PDB entry 5DDW | X-ray diffraction, 2.30 A resolution | chains A and B

# Chain A (and B)
Molecule: CrmG
Organism: Actinoalloteichus sp. WH1-2216-6
Notes: chain B of this document is another copy of the same molecule, construct and numbering; everything in this record applies to it too
Reference sequence: H8Y6N2 (H8Y6N2_9PSEU); residues 1-523 here = UniProt positions 1-523
Amino-acid sequence (523 residues; numbered 1 to 523; the number before each row is that of its first residue):
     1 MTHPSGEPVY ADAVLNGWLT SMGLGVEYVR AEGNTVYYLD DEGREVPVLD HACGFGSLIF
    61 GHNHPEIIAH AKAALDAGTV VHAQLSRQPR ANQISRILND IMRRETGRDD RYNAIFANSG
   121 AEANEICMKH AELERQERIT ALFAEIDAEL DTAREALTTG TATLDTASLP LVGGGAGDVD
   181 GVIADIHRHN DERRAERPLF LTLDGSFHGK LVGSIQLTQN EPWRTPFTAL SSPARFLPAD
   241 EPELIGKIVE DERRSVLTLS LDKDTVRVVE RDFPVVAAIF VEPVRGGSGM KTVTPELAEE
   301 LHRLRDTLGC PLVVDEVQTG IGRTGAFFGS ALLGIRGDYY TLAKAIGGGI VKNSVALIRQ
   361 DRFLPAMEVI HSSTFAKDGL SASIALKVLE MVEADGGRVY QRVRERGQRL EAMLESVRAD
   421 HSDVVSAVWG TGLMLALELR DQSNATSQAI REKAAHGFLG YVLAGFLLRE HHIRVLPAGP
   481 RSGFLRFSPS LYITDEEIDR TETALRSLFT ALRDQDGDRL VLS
Unresolved in the structure: 1-5, 173-177, 523 (chain B: 1-5, 172-177, 523)
Ligand contacts:
  - 5B6 ([5-hydroxy-4-({(E)-[(4-hydroxy-2,2'-bipyridin-6-yl)methylidene]amino}methyl)-6-methylpyridin-3-yl]methyl dihydrogen phosphate), molecule 1: Phe55, Ser119, Gly120, Ala121, Asn124, Phe207, His208, Gly209, Lys210, Trp223, Glu282, Asp315, Val317, Gln318, Lys344, Tyr461, Ala478, Arg486
  - 5B6, molecule 2: Leu85, Ser372, Ser373, Thr374, Phe375

# Interface between chain A and chain B
Residue-residue contacts (203; chain A residue first):
  Pro8(A) - Arg111(B)
  Val9(A) - Asn92(B)
  Val9(A) - Arg111(B)
  Val9(A) - Gln360(B)  hydrogen bond (backbone-side chain)
  Tyr10(A) - Asn92(B)  hydrogen bond (backbone-side chain)
  Tyr10(A) - Ser95(B)  hydrogen bond (backbone-side chain)
  Tyr10(A) - Arg96(B)
  Tyr10(A) - Asn99(B)
  Tyr10(A) - Arg111(B)
  Tyr10(A) - Tyr112(B)
  Tyr10(A) - Asn113(B)
  Tyr10(A) - Ala114(B)  hydrogen bond (backbone-backbone)
  Ala11(A) - Asn92(B)  hydrogen bond (backbone-side chain)
  Ala11(A) - Asn113(B)
  Ala11(A) - Ala114(B)
  Asp12(A) - Ala91(B)
  Asp12(A) - Asn113(B)
  Asp12(A) - Glu368(B)
  Asp12(A) - Lys377(B)  salt bridge
  Ala13(A) - Glu368(B)  hydrogen bond (backbone-side chain)
  Val14(A) - Pro365(B)  hydrophobic
  Val14(A) - Glu368(B)  hydrogen bond (backbone-side chain)
  Leu15(A) - Glu368(B)  hydrogen bond (backbone-side chain)
  Leu15(A) - Lys377(B)
  Asn16(A) - Arg87(B)
  Leu19(A) - Leu85(B)
  Leu19(A) - Ser86(B)
  Thr20(A) - Arg87(B)  hydrogen bond
  Gly25(A) - Arg87(B)  hydrogen bond (backbone-side chain)
  Val26(A) - Ser86(B)
  Val26(A) - Arg87(B)  hydrogen bond (backbone-backbone)
  Glu27(A) - Arg87(B)
  Glu27(A) - Pro89(B)
  Tyr28(A) - Val80(B)
  Tyr28(A) - Ser86(B)
  Val29(A) - Val80(B)
  Arg30(A) - Ala77(B)
  Arg30(A) - Gly78(B)
  Arg30(A) - Val80(B)
  Ala31(A) - Gly78(B)  hydrogen bond (backbone-backbone)
  Ala31(A) - Val80(B)
  Gly54(A) - His82(B)
  Gly54(A) - Gln84(B)
  Gly54(A) - Thr374(B)
  Phe55(A) - Gln84(B)
  Ser57(A) - His82(B)
  Ser57(A) - Thr374(B)
  Leu58(A) - His82(B)
  His62(A) - His82(B)
  Asn63(A) - Gly78(B)  hydrogen bond (side chain-backbone)
  Asn63(A) - Thr79(B)  hydrogen bond (side chain-backbone)
  Ile68(A) - Leu75(B)  hydrophobic
  Ala71(A) - Leu75(B)  hydrophobic
  Lys72(A) - Lys72(B)
  Lys72(A) - Asp76(B)  salt bridge
  Leu75(A) - Ile68(B)  hydrophobic
  Asp76(A) - Lys72(B)  salt bridge
  Ala77(A) - Arg30(B)
  Gly78(A) - Arg30(B)
  Gly78(A) - Ala31(B)  hydrogen bond (backbone-backbone)
  Gly78(A) - Asn63(B)
  Thr79(A) - Asn63(B)  hydrogen bond (backbone-side chain)
  Val80(A) - Tyr28(B)
  Val80(A) - Val29(B)
  Val80(A) - Arg30(B)
  Val80(A) - Ala31(B)
  Val81(A) - Gly349(B)
  His82(A) - Gly54(B)
  His82(A) - Ser57(B)
  His82(A) - Leu58(B)
  His82(A) - His62(B)
  His82(A) - Gly349(B)
  Ala83(A) - Arg474(B)
  Gln84(A) - Gly54(B)
  Gln84(A) - Phe55(B)
  Gln84(A) - Arg474(B)  hydrogen bond (backbone-side chain)
  Gln84(A) - Leu476(B)
  Leu85(A) - Leu19(B)
  Leu85(A) - Tyr461(B)  hydrophobic
  Ser86(A) - Leu19(B)
  Ser86(A) - Val26(B)
  Ser86(A) - Tyr28(B)
  Arg87(A) - Thr20(B)  hydrogen bond
  Arg87(A) - Gly25(B)  hydrogen bond (side chain-backbone)
  Arg87(A) - Val26(B)  hydrogen bond (backbone-backbone)
  Arg87(A) - Glu27(B)
  Pro89(A) - Glu27(B)
  Ala91(A) - Asp12(B)
  Asn92(A) - Val9(B)
  Asn92(A) - Tyr10(B)  hydrogen bond (side chain-backbone)
  Asn92(A) - Ala11(B)  hydrogen bond (side chain-backbone)
  Ser95(A) - Tyr10(B)  hydrogen bond (side chain-backbone)
  Arg96(A) - Tyr10(B)
  Asn99(A) - Tyr10(B)
  Arg111(A) - Pro8(B)
  Arg111(A) - Val9(B)
  Arg111(A) - Tyr10(B)
  Tyr112(A) - Tyr10(B)
  Asn113(A) - Tyr10(B)
  Asn113(A) - Ala11(B)
  Asn113(A) - Asp12(B)
  Ala114(A) - Tyr10(B)  hydrogen bond (backbone-backbone)
  Ala114(A) - Ala11(B)
  Ala117(A) - Lys352(B)
  Asn118(A) - Lys352(B)  hydrogen bond
  Asn118(A) - Phe375(B)
  Ser119(A) - Glu122(B)  hydrogen bond
  Glu122(A) - Ser119(B)  hydrogen bond
  Glu122(A) - Glu122(B)
  Glu122(A) - Leu211(B)
  Glu125(A) - Leu211(B)
  Glu125(A) - Val212(B)  hydrogen bond (side chain-backbone)
  Lys129(A) - Lys210(B)  hydrogen bond (side chain-backbone)
  Lys129(A) - Phe227(B)
  Glu132(A) - Pro226(B)
  Glu132(A) - Ala229(B)
  Glu132(A) - Leu230(B)
  Leu133(A) - Pro226(B)  hydrophobic
  Leu133(A) - Phe227(B)  hydrophobic
  Arg135(A) - Ala229(B)
  Gln136(A) - Pro226(B)
  Glu196(A) - Ala229(B)
  Arg197(A) - Ala229(B)
  Pro198(A) - Ala229(B)
  Pro198(A) - Leu230(B)  hydrophobic
  Phe200(A) - Leu230(B)  hydrophobic
  Lys210(A) - Lys129(B)  hydrogen bond (backbone-side chain)
  Lys210(A) - Ile370(B)  hydrogen bond (side chain-backbone)
  Lys210(A) - His371(B)
  Lys210(A) - Ser372(B)  hydrogen bond
  Leu211(A) - Glu122(B)
  Leu211(A) - Glu125(B)
  Leu211(A) - Leu211(B)  hydrophobic
  Val212(A) - Glu125(B)  hydrogen bond (backbone-side chain)
  Val212(A) - Gly213(B)
  Gly213(A) - Val212(B)
  Pro222(A) - Ile370(B)
  Trp223(A) - Val369(B)
  Trp223(A) - Ile370(B)
  Pro226(A) - Glu132(B)
  Pro226(A) - Leu133(B)  hydrophobic
  Pro226(A) - Gln136(B)
  Phe227(A) - Lys129(B)
  Phe227(A) - Leu133(B)  hydrophobic
  Phe227(A) - Ile370(B)  hydrophobic
  Ala229(A) - Glu132(B)
  Ala229(A) - Arg135(B)
  Ala229(A) - Glu196(B)
  Ala229(A) - Arg197(B)
  Ala229(A) - Pro198(B)
  Ala229(A) - Ser232(B)
  Leu230(A) - Glu132(B)
  Leu230(A) - Pro198(B)  hydrophobic
  Leu230(A) - Phe200(B)  hydrophobic
  Leu230(A) - Ser231(B)  hydrogen bond (backbone-side chain)
  Leu230(A) - Ser232(B)  hydrogen bond (backbone-side chain)
  Ser231(A) - Val212(B)
  Ser231(A) - Leu230(B)  hydrogen bond (side chain-backbone)
  Ser232(A) - Ala229(B)
  Ser232(A) - Leu230(B)  hydrogen bond (side chain-backbone)
  Lys344(A) - Thr374(B)
  Lys344(A) - Phe375(B)
  Gly349(A) - Val81(B)
  Gly349(A) - His82(B)
  Ile350(A) - Leu380(B)
  Val351(A) - Phe375(B)
  Lys352(A) - Ala117(B)
  Lys352(A) - Asn118(B)  hydrogen bond
  Lys352(A) - Lys352(B)  hydrogen bond (backbone-side chain)
  Lys352(A) - Phe375(B)  hydrogen bond (side chain-backbone)
  Lys352(A) - Asp378(B)  salt bridge
  Lys352(A) - Ser381(B)
  Asn353(A) - Phe375(B)
  Gln360(A) - Val9(B)  hydrogen bond (side chain-backbone)
  Pro365(A) - Val14(B)  hydrophobic
  Glu368(A) - Asp12(B)
  Glu368(A) - Ala13(B)  hydrogen bond (side chain-backbone)
  Glu368(A) - Val14(B)  hydrogen bond (side chain-backbone)
  Glu368(A) - Leu15(B)  hydrogen bond (side chain-backbone)
  Val369(A) - Trp223(B)
  Ile370(A) - Lys210(B)  hydrogen bond (backbone-side chain)
  Ile370(A) - Pro222(B)
  Ile370(A) - Trp223(B)
  Ile370(A) - Phe227(B)  hydrophobic
  His371(A) - Lys210(B)
  Ser372(A) - Lys210(B)  hydrogen bond
  Thr374(A) - Gly54(B)
  Thr374(A) - Ser57(B)
  Thr374(A) - Lys344(B)
  Phe375(A) - Asn118(B)
  Phe375(A) - Lys344(B)
  Phe375(A) - Val351(B)
  Phe375(A) - Lys352(B)  hydrogen bond (backbone-side chain)
  Phe375(A) - Asn353(B)
  Lys377(A) - Asp12(B)  salt bridge
  Lys377(A) - Leu15(B)
  Asp378(A) - Lys352(B)  salt bridge
  Leu380(A) - Ile350(B)
  Ser381(A) - Lys352(B)
  Tyr461(A) - Leu85(B)  hydrophobic
  Arg474(A) - Ala83(B)
  Arg474(A) - Gln84(B)  hydrogen bond (side chain-backbone)
  Leu476(A) - Gln84(B)
Also at the interface, not in a pair above, chain A (105 interface residues in all): Leu24, Val36, Gln88, Met128, Ala195, Met367, Ala376
Also at the interface, not in a pair above, chain B (105 interface residues in all): Asn16, Leu24, Val36, Ala71, Gln88, Met128, Ala195, Met367, Ala376

# Summary
The chain A/chain B interface involves 105 residues from each chain; the contacts include 48 hydrogen bonds
and 6 salt bridges. Among the polar pairs are Asp12(A)-Lys377(B), Lys72(A)-Asp76(B) and Lys352(A)-Asp378(B).
Bound to chain A: compound 5B6.
Both chains are CrmG (Actinoalloteichus sp. WH1-2216-6). Entry 5DDW (Crystal structure of aminotransferase
CrmG from Actinoalloteichus sp. WH1-2216-6 in complex with the PMP external aldimine ...) was determined by
X-ray diffraction (same publication as 5DDS and 5DDU).
